3WJD - chain A; structure by X-ray diffraction, 1.10 A resolution.

# Chain A
Protein: UPF0678 fatty acid-binding protein-like protein At1g79260
Organism: Arabidopsis thaliana
Reference sequence: O64527 (Y1926_ARATH); residue numbers follow UniProt; this construct covers 2-166
Amino-acid sequence (174 residues; each row starts with the number of its first residue; numbers below 1 keep their minus sign (Met-7 is residue -7)):
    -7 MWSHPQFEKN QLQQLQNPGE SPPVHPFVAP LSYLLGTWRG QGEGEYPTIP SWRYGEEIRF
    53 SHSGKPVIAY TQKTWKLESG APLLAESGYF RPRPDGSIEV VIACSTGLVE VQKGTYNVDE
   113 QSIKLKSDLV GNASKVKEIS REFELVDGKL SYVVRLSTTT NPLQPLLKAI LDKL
Not modelled in the structure: -7 to 13
Construct notes: expression tag (-7 to 1); engineered mutation Trp44 (Phe in O64527), Leu75 (Met in O64527), Leu76 (His in O64527), Cys96 (Gln in O64527), Leu148 (Met in O64527), Leu158 (His in O64527)
UniProt features mapped onto this chain:
  - motif: Gly28 to Gly34 (GXWXGXG)
  - binding site (heme b): Thr40

# Summary
UniProt lists heme b-binding residue Thr40.
Chain A is UPF0678 fatty acid-binding protein-like protein At1g79260 (Arabidopsis thaliana); the structure,
Crystal structure of mutant nitrobindin F44W/M75L/H76L/Q96C/M148L/H158L (NB5) from Arabidopsis thaliana, was
determined by X-ray diffraction (same publication as 3WJB, 3WJC, 3WJE, 3WJF and 3WJG).
